PDB entry 8DBV | electron microscopy, 3.70 A resolution | chains B and E of the 22 polymer chains in the assembly

# Chain B
Molecule: ATP synthase subunit alpha
Organism: Escherichia coli
Notes: EC 7.1.2.2
Reference sequence: A0A7U9G3U3 (A0A7U9G3U3_ECOLX); numbering as in UniProt (aligned over 1-513)
Chain sequence (513 residues; row label = number of the first residue in the row):
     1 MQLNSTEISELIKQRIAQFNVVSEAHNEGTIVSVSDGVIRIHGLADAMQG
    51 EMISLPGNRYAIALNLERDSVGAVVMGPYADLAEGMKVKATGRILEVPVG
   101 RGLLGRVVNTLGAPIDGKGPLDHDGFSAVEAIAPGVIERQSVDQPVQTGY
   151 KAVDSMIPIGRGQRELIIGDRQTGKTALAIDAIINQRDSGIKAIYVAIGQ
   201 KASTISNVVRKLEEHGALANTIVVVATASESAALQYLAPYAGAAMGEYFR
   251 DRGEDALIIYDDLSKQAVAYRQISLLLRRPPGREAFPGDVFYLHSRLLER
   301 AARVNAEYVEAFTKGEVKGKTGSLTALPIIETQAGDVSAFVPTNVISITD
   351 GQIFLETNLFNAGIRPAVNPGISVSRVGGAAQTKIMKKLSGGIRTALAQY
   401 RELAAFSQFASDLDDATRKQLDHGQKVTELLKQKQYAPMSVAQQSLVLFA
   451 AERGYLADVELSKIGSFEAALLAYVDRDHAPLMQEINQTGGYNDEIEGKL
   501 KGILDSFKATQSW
Unresolved in the structure: 1-6, 512-513
Construct notes: conflict A47 (Cys in A0A7U9G3U3), A90 (Cys in A0A7U9G3U3), A193 (Cys in A0A7U9G3U3), A243 (Cys in A0A7U9G3U3)
Ligand contacts: ATP: D170, R171, Q172, T173, G174, K175, T176, A177, F360, R365, P366, Q433, K434, Q435

# Chain E
Molecule: ATP synthase subunit beta
Organism: Escherichia coli
Notes: EC 7.1.2.2
Reference sequence: A0A192CEZ8 (A0A192CEZ8_ECOLX); residues 0-459 here correspond to UniProt positions 1-460 (UniProt number = residue number + 1)
Chain sequence (460 residues; each row starts with the number of its first residue; numbering starts at 0):
     0 MATGKIVQVIGAVVDVEFPQDAVPRVYDALEVQNGNERLVLEVQQQLGGG
    50 IVRTIAMGSSDGLRRGLDVKDLEHPIEVPVGKATLGRIMNVLGEPVDMKG
   100 EIGEEERWAIHRAAPSYEELSNSQELLETGIKVIDLMAPFAKGGKVGLFG
   150 GAGVGKTVNMMELIRNIAIEHSGYSVFAGVGERTREGNDFYHEMTDSNVI
   200 DKVSLVYGQMNEPPGNRLRVALTGLTMAEKFRDEGRDVLLFVDNIYRYTL
   250 AGTEVSALLGRMPSAVGYQPTLAEEMGVLQERITSTKTGSITSVQAVYVP
   300 ADDLTDPSPATTFAHLDATVVLSRQIASLGIYPAVDPLDSTSRQLDPLVV
   350 GQEHYDTARGVQSILQRYQELKDIIAILGMDELSEEDKLVVARARKIQRF
   400 LSQPFFVAEVFTGSPGKYVSLKDTIRGFKGIMEGEYDHLPEQAFYMVGSI
   450 EEAVEKAKKL
Construct notes: conflict A137 (Cys138 in A0A192CEZ8)
Ligand contacts: ADP (adenosine-5'-diphosphate): A151, G152, V153, G154, K155, T156, V157, Y331, F404, A407, F410, T411

# Chain B / chain E interface
Contacting residue pairs (64; chain B residue first):
  G43(B) - R64(E)  hydrogen bond (backbone-side chain)
  L44(B) - R64(E)  hydrogen bond (backbone-side chain)
  A45(B) - R63(E)
  D46(B) - R63(E)  salt bridge
  A47(B) - R63(E)
  A47(B) - R64(E)
  M48(B) - G61(E)
  M48(B) - L62(E)
  M48(B) - R63(E)
  Q49(B) - V8(E)
  Q49(B) - S59(E)
  Q49(B) - D60(E)
  Q49(B) - G61(E)  hydrogen bond (backbone-backbone)
  Q49(B) - L62(E)  hydrogen bond (backbone-backbone)
  N65(B) - V8(E)
  N65(B) - I9(E)
  L66(B) - Q7(E)
  L66(B) - V8(E)  hydrogen bond (backbone-backbone)
  L66(B) - L62(E)
  E67(B) - R64(E)  hydrogen bond (backbone-side chain)
  R68(B) - V6(E)
  R68(B) - Q7(E)
  R68(B) - E16(E)  salt bridge
  R68(B) - I50(E)
  R68(B) - R64(E)
  D69(B) - R64(E)
  S70(B) - R64(E)
  V71(B) - R64(E)
  I132(B) - N210(E)
  V136(B) - T183(E)
  V136(B) - N187(E)
  V136(B) - Q208(E)
  I137(B) - V95(E)
  I137(B) - D96(E)
  I137(B) - M97(E)  hydrophobic
  E138(B) - M97(E)
  R139(B) - T183(E)
  R139(B) - N187(E)
  S141(B) - D188(E)
  R164(B) - R182(E)
  R279(B) - I9(E)
  R279(B) - G10(E)
  P280(B) - A256(E)
  G288(B) - E253(E)
  G288(B) - A256(E)
  F291(B) - R216(E)
  F291(B) - E253(E)
  Y292(B) - N210(E)
  Y292(B) - E211(E)
  Y292(B) - P212(E)
  S295(B) - M209(E)  hydrogen bond (side chain-backbone)
  S295(B) - N210(E)  hydrogen bond (side chain-backbone)
  R296(B) - N210(E)
  E299(B) - T183(E)  hydrogen bond
  E299(B) - M209(E)
  E299(B) - N210(E)
  S338(B) - A300(E)
  S347(B) - R182(E)  hydrogen bond (backbone-side chain)
  S347(B) - R246(E)
  I348(B) - R182(E)
  I348(B) - M209(E)
  T349(B) - R182(E)  hydrogen bond (backbone-side chain)
  D350(B) - R184(E)  salt bridge
  R376(B) - E185(E)
Interface residues without a listed pair, chain B (44 interface residues in all): L64, I94, E130, A133, P134, G135, V142, D289, T343
Interface residues without a listed pair, chain E (39 interface residues in all): A151, G186, Y190, Y206, L257, G259, Y297

# Summary
Chain B and chain E form an interface of 44 and 39 residues respectively, with 11 hydrogen bonds and 3 salt
bridges. Polar contacts include D46(B)-R63(E), R68(B)-E16(E) and D350(B)-R184(E). Ligands of chain B: ATP.
Chain E binds ADP.
Here chain B is ATP synthase subunit alpha and chain E is ATP synthase subunit beta, both from Escherichia
coli. Entry 8DBV (E. coli ATP synthase imaged in 10mM MgATP State3 "down) was determined by electron
microscopy (same publication as 8DBP, 8DBQ, 8DBR, 8DBS, 8DBT, 8DBU and 8DBW).
